Entry 6DOI (X-ray diffraction, 1.95 A resolution); this record covers chains A and C of the 4 polymer chains in the assembly.

# Chain A
Protein: Ribonuclease H
Source organism: Bacillus halodurans C-125
Notes: EC 3.1.26.4; fragment: Catalytic Domain
UniProtKB: Q9KEI9 (RNH1_BACHD); numbering as in UniProt (aligned over 61-193)
Amino-acid sequence (133 residues; each row starts with the number of its first residue):
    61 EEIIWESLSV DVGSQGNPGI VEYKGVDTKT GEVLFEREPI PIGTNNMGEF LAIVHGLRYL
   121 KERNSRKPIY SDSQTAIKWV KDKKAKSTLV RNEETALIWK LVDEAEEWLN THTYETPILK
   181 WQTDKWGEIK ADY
Metal / ion sites: K+ site 1: Asp71, Val72 (shared with 2 residues of chain b); K+ site 2: Asp71, Glu109, Asp132; Ca2+: Asp71, Asp192
Swiss-Prot annotation at these positions:
  - binding site (Mg(2+)): Asp71, Glu109, Asp132, Asp192
  - mutagenesis: Glu109 (E109Q: Loss of activity), Asp132 (D132N: Loss of activity), Glu188 (E188A: Strongly reduces activity; E188Q: No effect), Asp192 (D192N: Strongly reduced activity with manganese. Loss of activity with magnesium)

# Chain C
Molecule: 6-nt DNA strand
Sequence (6 nucleotides; each row starts with the number of its first residue):
     1 CGATGT
Metal / ion sites: K+: DT4, DG5

# How chain A and chain C interact
Contacting residue pairs - 19 pairs, chain A then chain C:
  Asn77(A) - DA3(C)  hydrogen bond to the base
  Asn77(A) - DT4(C)  hydrogen bond to the sugar
  Pro78(A) - DA3(C)  phosphate contact
  Pro78(A) - DT4(C)  phosphate contact
  Thr104(A) - DT4(C)  phosphate contact
  Thr104(A) - DG5(C)  hydrogen bond to the phosphate
  Asn105(A) - DT4(C)  hydrogen bond to the base
  Asn106(A) - DT4(C)  hydrogen bond to the base
  Asn106(A) - DG5(C)  hydrogen bond to the sugar
  Met107(A) - DG5(C)  phosphate contact
  Gln134(A) - DG5(C)  base contact
  Thr135(A) - DG5(C)  sugar contact
  Lys138(A) - DT6(C)  phosphate contact
  Trp139(A) - DG5(C)  phosphate contact
  Trp139(A) - DT6(C)  hydrogen bond to the phosphate
  Lys146(A) - DG5(C)  sugar contact
  Lys146(A) - DT6(C)  salt bridge to the phosphate
  Ser147(A) - DG5(C)  hydrogen bond to the phosphate
  Thr148(A) - DG5(C)  hydrogen bond to the phosphate
Other interface residues (no listed pair), chain A (14 interface residues in all): Leu149
Other interface residues (no listed pair), chain C (5 interface residues in all): DG2

# Summary
14 residues of chain A and 5 residues of chain C are in contact, with 9 hydrogen bonds and 1 salt bridge.
Polar contacts include Asn77(A)-DA3(C), Asn105(A)-DT4(C) and Asn106(A)-DT4(C). Curated annotation (UniProt)
lists 4 Mg2+-binding residues and 4 mutagenesis sites on chain A.
Chain A is Ribonuclease H (Bacillus halodurans C-125) and chain C is a 6-nt DNA strand; the structure, Crystal
Structure of Bacillus Halodurans Ribonuclease H1 in Complex with an RNA/DNA Hybrid (1.54 Angstrom wavelength)
..., was determined by X-ray diffraction (same publication as 6DMN, 6DMV, 6DO8, 6DO9, 6DOA, 6DOB and 46
further entries).
